Entry 7WS7 (electron microscopy, 3.40 A resolution); this record covers chains B and G of the 5 polymer chains in the assembly.

Chain B:
Name: Spike protein S1
From: Severe acute respiratory syndrome coronavirus 2
Notes: fragment: rbd
Reference sequence: P0DTC2 (SPIKE_SARS2); numbering as in UniProt (aligned over 326-530)
Chain sequence (205 residues; numbered 326 to 530; the number before each row is that of its first residue):
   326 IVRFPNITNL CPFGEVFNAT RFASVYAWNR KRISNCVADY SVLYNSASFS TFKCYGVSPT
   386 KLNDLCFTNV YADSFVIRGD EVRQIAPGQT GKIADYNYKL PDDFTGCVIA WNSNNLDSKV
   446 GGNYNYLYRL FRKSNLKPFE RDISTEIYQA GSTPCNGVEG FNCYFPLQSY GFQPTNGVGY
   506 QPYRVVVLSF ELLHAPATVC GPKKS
Disulfide bonds: C336-C361, C379-C432, C480-C488
Covalent attachments: N-acetylglucosamine (NAG) linked to N343
UniProt features mapped onto this chain:
  - region: R403 to D405 (Integrin-binding motif), N448 to F456 (Immunodominant HLA epitope recognized by the CD8+)
  - glycosylation (N-linked (GlcNAc...) asparagine): N331 (complex), N343 (complex)

Chain G:
Name: 510A5 heavy chain
From: Homo sapiens
Chain sequence (125 residues; each row starts with the number of its first residue):
     1 EVQLVESGGG LVQPGRSLRL SCAASGFTFD DYAMHWVRQA PGKGLEWVSG ISWNSDSIDY
    61 ADSVKGRFTI SRDNAKNSLY LQMNSLRAED TALYYCAKDR GYEILTPASF DYWGQGTLVT
   121 VSSAS
Disulfide bonds: C22-C96

Interface between chain B and chain G:
Contacting residue pairs (20):
  T345(B) with D31(G), hydrogen bond; Y102(G)
  R346(B) with D31(G), salt bridge; W53(G)
  N439(B) with P107(G)
  N440(B) with P107(G); A108(G), hydrogen bond (backbone-backbone)
  L441(B) with Y102(G); T106(G)
  D442(B) with Y102(G), hydrogen bond
  S443(B) with L105(G); T106(G); P107(G)
  K444(B) with S57(G); E103(G), salt bridge; I104(G); L105(G)
  V445(B) with L105(G), hydrogen bond (backbone-backbone)
  N448(B) with Y102(G)
  Y451(B) with Y102(G), hydrogen bond
Other interface residues (no listed pair), chain B (13 interface residues in all): N450, P499
Other interface residues (no listed pair), chain G (13 interface residues in all): Y32, R100, G101

Overview:
Chain B and chain G each contribute 13 residues to their interface; the contacts include 5 hydrogen bonds and
2 salt bridges. Among the polar pairs are R346(B)-D31(G), K444(B)-E103(G) and T345(B)-D31(G). Covalently
linked N-acetylglucosamine: at N343(B).
Here chain B is Spike protein S1 (Severe acute respiratory syndrome coronavirus 2) and chain G is 510A5 heavy
chain (Homo sapiens). Entry 7WS7 (Structures of Omicron Spike complexes illuminate broad-spectrum neutralizing
antibody development) was determined by electron microscopy, deposited together with 7WS0, 7WS1, 7WS2, 7WS3,
7WS4, 7WS5 and 4 further entries.
